8OY5 - chains A and D of the 3 polymer chains in the assembly; structure by X-ray diffraction, 2.27 A resolution.

[Chain A]
Name: Deoxyribodipyrimidine photo-lyase
From: Methanosarcina mazei Go1
Notes: EC 4.1.99.3
Reference sequence: Q8PYK9 (Q8PYK9_METMA); numbering as in UniProt (aligned over 1-464)
Amino-acid sequence (498 residues; each row starts with the number of its first residue; numbers below 1 keep their minus sign (Met-19 is residue -19)):
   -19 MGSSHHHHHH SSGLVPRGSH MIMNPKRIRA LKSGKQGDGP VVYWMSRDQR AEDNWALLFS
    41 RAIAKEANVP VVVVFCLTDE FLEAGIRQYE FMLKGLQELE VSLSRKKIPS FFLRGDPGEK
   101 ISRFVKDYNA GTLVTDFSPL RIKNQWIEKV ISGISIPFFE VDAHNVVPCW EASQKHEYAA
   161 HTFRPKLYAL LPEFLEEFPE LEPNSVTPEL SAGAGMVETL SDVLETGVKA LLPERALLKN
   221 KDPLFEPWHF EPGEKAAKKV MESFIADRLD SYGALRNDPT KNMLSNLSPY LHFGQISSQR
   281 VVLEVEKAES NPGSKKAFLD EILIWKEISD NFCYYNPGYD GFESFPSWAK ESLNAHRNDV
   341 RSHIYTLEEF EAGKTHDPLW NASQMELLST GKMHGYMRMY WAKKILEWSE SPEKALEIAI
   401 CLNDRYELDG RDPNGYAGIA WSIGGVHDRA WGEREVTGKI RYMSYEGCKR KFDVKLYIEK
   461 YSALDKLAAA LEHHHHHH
Disordered / not traced: -19 to 2, 188-198, 466-478
Differences from the reference sequence: initiating methionine (-19); expression tag (-18 to 0, 465-478)
Small-molecule neighbours: dihydroflavine-adenine dinucleotide (FDA): Tyr252, Leu264, Ser265, Asn266, Leu267, Ser268, Leu271, Phe298, Glu301, Ile302, Trp305, Lys306, Ser309, Lys372, Met373, Gly375, Arg378, Met379, Trp381, Ala382, Asn403, Asp409, Gly410, Arg411, Asp412, Asn414, Gly415, Gly418, Ile419, Ser422
What the authors report for this chain:
  - binding site for dihydroflavine-adenine dinucleotide: Asn403

[Chain D]
Molecule: Counterstrand-oligonucleotide
Sequence (14 nucleotides; each row starts with the number of its first residue):
     1 TTGCGCGAAG CCGA

[Chain A / chain D interface]
Residue-residue contacts (21; chain A residue first):
  Lys155(A) with DG13(D), salt bridge to the phosphate
  Tyr158(A) with DC11(D), sugar contact
  Thr162(A) with DC12(D), phosphate contact
  Arg429(A) with DA8(D), hydrogen bond to the base; DA9(D), base contact; DG10(D), base contact
  Ala430(A) with DA9(D), sugar contact; DG10(D), sugar contact
  Trp431(A) with DA8(D), base contact; DA9(D), sugar contact
  Gly432(A) with DA8(D), phosphate contact; DA9(D), sugar contact
  Glu433(A) with DA9(D), hydrogen bond to the phosphate
  Lys439(A) with DA9(D), phosphate contact; DG10(D), salt bridge to the phosphate
  Lys449(A) with DT1(D), phosphate contact
  Arg450(A) with DT1(D), sugar contact; DT2(D), base contact; DG3(D), hydrogen bond to the base
  Lys451(A) with DT1(D), sugar contact
  Phe452(A) with DT1(D), phosphate contact
Also at the interface, not in a pair above, chain A (17 interface residues in all): Glu157, Lys166, Trp328, Asp453
Also at the interface, not in a pair above, chain D (11 interface residues in all): DC4, DG7

[Overview]
17 residues of chain A and 11 residues of chain D are in contact, with 3 hydrogen bonds and 2 salt bridges.
Polar pairs include Arg429(A)-DA8(D), Arg450(A)-DG3(D) and Glu433(A)-DA9(D). Bound to chain A:
dihydroflavine-adenine dinucleotide. The paper reports a binding site for dihydroflavine-adenine dinucleotide
at Asn403(A).
Here chain A is Deoxyribodipyrimidine photo-lyase (Methanosarcina mazei Go1) and chain D is
Counterstrand-oligonucleotide. Entry 8OY5 (Time-resolved SFX structure of the class II photolyase complexed
with a thymine dimer (1 nanosecond pump-probe ...) was determined by X-ray diffraction together with 8OET,
8OY3, 8OY4, 8OY6, 8OY7, 8OY8 and 4 further entries from the same study.
